Entry 8AHX (electron microscopy, 3.11 A resolution); this record covers chains B and G of the 7 polymer chains in the assembly.

== Chain B ==
Protein: Ion-translocating oxidoreductase complex subunit B
Source organism: Azotobacter vinelandii DJ
Notes: EC 7.-.-.-
Reference sequence: C1DMA7 (C1DMA7_AZOVD); residues 1-174 here = UniProt positions 1-174
Sequence (174 residues; each row starts with the number of its first residue):
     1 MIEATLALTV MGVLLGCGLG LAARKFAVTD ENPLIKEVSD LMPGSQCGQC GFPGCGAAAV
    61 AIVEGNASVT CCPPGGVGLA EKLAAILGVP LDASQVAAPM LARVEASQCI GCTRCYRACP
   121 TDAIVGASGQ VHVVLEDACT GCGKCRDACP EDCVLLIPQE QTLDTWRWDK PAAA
Not modelled in the structure: 1, 27-74, 86-97
Ion coordination: 4Fe-4S cluster Fe site 1: C109, C112, C115, C149; 4Fe-4S cluster Fe site 2: C119, C139, C142, C145
Residues lining bound ligands:
  - 4Fe-4S cluster (SF4), molecule 1: A102, A118, C119, T121, A123, I124, A138, C139, T140, G141, C142, G143, K144, C145, L156
  - 4Fe-4S cluster (SF4), molecule 2: V104, Q108, C109, I110, G111, C112, T113, R114, C115, V133, A148, C149, P150, C153

== Chain G ==
Protein: Ion-translocating oxidoreductase complex subunit G
Source organism: Azotobacter vinelandii DJ
Notes: EC 7.-.-.-
Reference sequence: C1DMA4 (C1DMA4_AZOVD); residue numbers follow UniProt; this construct covers 1-229
Sequence (237 residues; numbered 1 to 237; the number before each row is that of its first residue):
     1 MNDTTMTPAE ENAAPAEAAA GKPTLLARLE KWRPMVAYQG LSLGLVCAVV ALLLLTGNIM
    61 THGTIAEQQM QDRLATLREV LPQSLYDNNP LADSFKVQDA ELGEVEVLPA RLQGKLTAVV
   121 FQGRNIGYGG PIEQMMSVDA QGKILGVRVL THKETPGLAD KIEASRSDWI KVFDGLSLEN
   181 TALDKWKVKK DGGQFDQFAG ATITPRAVVK TVLQGLQFQA RHAEQLKAEW SHPQFEK
Not modelled in the structure: 1-31, 229-237
Glycans and other covalent adducts: flavin mononucleotide (FMN) linked to T202
Differences from the reference sequence: expression tag (230-237)
Residues lining bound ligands: FMN (flavin mononucleotide): Y128, E154, T155, L158, A159, K190, Q197, G200, A201, I203, T204, R206

== How chain B and chain G interact ==
Pairs across the interface (7; chain B residue first):
  T5(B) - A48(G)
  L8(B) - A51(G)  hydrophobic
  T9(B) - G44(G)
  T9(B) - A48(G)
  G12(B) - L43(G)
  V13(B) - G40(G)
  G16(B) - L43(G)
Other interface residues (no listed pair), chain B (9 interface residues in all): L15, G20, L21
Other interface residues (no listed pair), chain G (9 interface residues in all): V36, Q39, C47, L55

== In short ==
Chain B and chain G each contribute 9 residues to their interface. Bound to chain B: 4Fe-4S cluster. Flavin
mononucleotide is covalently linked to T202(G). C109(B), C112(B), C115(B) and C149(B) form the 4Fe-4S cluster
Fe site 1.
Chain B is Ion-translocating oxidoreductase complex subunit B and chain G is Ion-translocating oxidoreductase
complex subunit G, both from Azotobacter vinelandii DJ; the structure, Cryo-EM structure of the
nitrogen-fixation associated NADH:ferredoxin oxidoreductase RNF from Azotobacter vinelandii, was determined by
electron microscopy, deposited together with 8RB8, 8RB9, 8RBM and 8RBQ.
